3X1T - chains I and C of the 10 polymer chains in the assembly; structure by X-ray diffraction, 2.81 A resolution.

== Chain I ==
Molecule: 146-nt DNA strand
Sequence (146 nucleotides; each row starts with the number of its first residue):
     1 ATCAATATCC ACCTGCAGAT TCTACCAAAA GTGTATTTGG AAACTGCTCC ATCAAAAGGC
    61 ATGTTCAGCT GAATTCAGCT GAACATGCCT TTTGATGGAG CAGTTTCCAA ATACACTTTT
   121 GGTAGAATCT GCAGGTGGAT ATTGAT
Metal / ion sites: Mn2+ site 1 near DG78 (its only coordinating residue here); Mn2+ site 2 near DG100 (its only coordinating residue here); Mn2+ site 3: DG121, DG122; Mn2+ site 4 near DA133 (its only coordinating residue here)

== Chain C ==
Name: Histone H2A
Source organism: Mus musculus
Reference sequence: Q8CGP4 (Q8CGP4_MOUSE); residues 1-128 here correspond to UniProt positions 2-129 (UniProt number = residue number + 1)
Chain sequence (128 residues; numbered 1 to 128; the number before each row is that of its first residue):
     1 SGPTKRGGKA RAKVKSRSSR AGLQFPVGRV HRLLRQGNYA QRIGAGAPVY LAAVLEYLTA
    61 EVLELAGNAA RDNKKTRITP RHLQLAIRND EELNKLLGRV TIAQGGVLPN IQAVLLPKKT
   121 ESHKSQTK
Disordered / not traced: 1-13, 119-128

== Interface between chain I and chain C ==
Pairs across the interface - 12 pairs, chain I then chain C:
  DA19(I) - Arg77(C)  sugar contact
  DA29(I) - Gly28(C)  phosphate contact
  DA29(I) - Arg29(C)  phosphate contact
  DA29(I) - Arg32(C)  salt bridge to the phosphate
  DA30(I) - Val14(C)  phosphate contact
  DA30(I) - Lys15(C)  phosphate contact
  DA30(I) - Ser16(C)  phosphate contact
  DA30(I) - Arg17(C)  salt bridge to the phosphate
  DA30(I) - Gly28(C)  phosphate contact
  DG31(I) - Val14(C)  phosphate contact
  DG31(I) - Lys15(C)  hydrogen bond to the phosphate
  DT38(I) - Arg42(C)  sugar contact
Other interface residues (no listed pair), chain I (8 interface residues in all): DT20, DA28, DT37

== Summary ==
8 residues of chain I and 9 residues of chain C are in contact; the contacts include 1 hydrogen bond and 2
salt bridges. Polar contacts include DG31(I)-Lys15(C), DA29(I)-Arg32(C) and DA30(I)-Arg17(C). The Mn2+ site 3
is built by DG121(I) and DG122(I).
Here chain I is a 146-nt DNA strand and chain C is Histone H2A (Mus musculus). Entry 3X1T (Crystal structure
of nucleosome core particle consisting of mouse testis specific histone variants H2aa and H2ba) was determined
by X-ray diffraction (same publication as 3X1S, 3X1U and 3X1V).
